Entry 7RP2 (X-ray diffraction, 2.20 A resolution); this record covers chains A and H of the 3 polymer chains in the assembly.

# Chain A
Name: GTPase KRas
From: Homo sapiens
UniProtKB: P01116 (RASK_HUMAN), isoform P01116-2; numbering as in UniProt (aligned over 1-169)
Sequence (170 residues; each row starts with the number of its first residue; numbering starts at 0):
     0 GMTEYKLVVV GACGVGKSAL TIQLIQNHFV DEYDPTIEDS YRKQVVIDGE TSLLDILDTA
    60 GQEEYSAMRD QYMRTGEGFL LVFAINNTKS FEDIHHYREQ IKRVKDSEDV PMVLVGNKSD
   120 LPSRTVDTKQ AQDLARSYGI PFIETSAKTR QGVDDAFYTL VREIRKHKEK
Differences from the reference sequence: expression tag (0); engineered mutation Cys-12 (Gly in P01116), Ser-51 (Cys in P01116), Leu-80 (Cys in P01116), Ser-118 (Cys in P01116)
Bound ions: Mg2+: Ser-17 (together with GDP)
Ligand contacts: GDP (guanosine-5'-diphosphate): Ala-11, Cys-12, Gly-13, Val-14, Gly-15, Lys-16, Ser-17, Ala-18, Phe-28, Val-29, Asp-30, Glu-31, Tyr-32, Asn-116, Lys-117, Asp-119, Leu-120, Ser-145, Ala-146, Lys-147
Curated features (UniProtKB/Swiss-Prot):
  - motif: Tyr-32 to Tyr-40 (Effector region)
  - binding site (GTP): Gly-10, Ala-11, Gly-13 to Ala-18, Val-29 to Thr-35, Ala-59, Gly-60, Asn-116, Lys-117, Asp-119
  - modified residue: Met-1 (N-acetylmethionine), Thr-2 (N-acetylthreonine), Lys-104 (N6-acetyllysine)
  - glycosylation: Thr-35 (Microbial infection: O-linked (Glc) threonine)
  - natural variant: Lys-5 (K5E: In NS3; K5N: In GASC), Gly-10 (G10GG: In AML), Cys-12 (G12C: In lung carcinoma; this construct carries the variant), Gly-13 (G13D: In GASC, JMML and OES; G13R: In pylocytic astrocytoma), Val-14 (V14I: In NS3), Leu-19 (L19F: In OES), Gln-22 (Q22E: In CFC2; Q22R: In NS3), Pro-34 (P34L: In NS3; P34Q: In NS3; P34R: In CFC2), Ile-36 (I36M: In NS3), Thr-58 (T58I: In NS3), Ala-59 (A59T: In GASC), Gly-60 (G60R: In CFC2; G60S: In NS3), 8 further natural variant entries in UniProt
  - mutagenesis: Asp-38 (D38A: Decreased interaction with MAPKAP1/SIN1), Tyr-40 (Y40A: Decreased interaction with MAPKAP1/SIN1), Gln-61 (Q61L: Promotes GTP binding)

# Chain H
Name: immunoglobulin IgG heavy chain
From: Homo sapiens
Sequence (226 residues; numbered 1 to 217 plus 9 insertion-coded residues; the number before each row is that of its first residue; a row labelled like 82A-82C holds insertion residues (82A, then the next letters in order)):
     1 EVQLQESGPG LVKPPGTLSL TCAVSGGSIS SSNWW
   35A S
    36 WVRQPPGKGL EWIGEIYHSG STNYNPSLKS RVTISVDKSK NQFSLKL
82A-82C SSV
    83 TAADTAVYYC ARGSSSWY
100A-100E DLGPF
   101 DYWGQGTLVT VSSASTKGPS VFPLAPSSKS TSGGTAALGC LVKDYFPEPV TVSWNSGALT
   161 SGVHTFPAVL QSSGLYSLSS VVTVPSSSLG TQTYICNVNH KPSNTKVDKK VEPKSCD
Unresolved in the structure: 217
Disulfides: Cys-22/Cys-92, Cys-140/Cys-196

# Interface between chain A and chain H
Pairs across the interface - 31 pairs, chain A then chain H:
  Lys-5(A) with Ser-98(H), hydrogen bond (side chain-backbone); Trp-99(H), hydrogen bond (side chain-backbone)
  Leu-6(A) with Trp-99(H)
  Val-7(A) with Trp-99(H), hydrophobic
  Gln-25(A) with Ser-30(H)
  Tyr-32(A) with Ser-28(H)
  Ile-36(A) with Gly-26(H); Gly-27(H)
  Asp-38(A) with Gly-27(H); Ser-28(H), hydrogen bond (side chain-backbone); Ser-31(H); Arg-94(H), salt bridge
  Ser-39(A) with Ser-31(H); Ser-32(H), hydrogen bond; Ser-97(H), hydrogen bond (side chain-backbone); Trp-99(H)
  Tyr-40(A) with Ser-28(H); Ser-30(H); Ser-32(H)
  Arg-41(A) with Ser-32(H); Tyr-52(H); Ser-98(H), hydrogen bond
  Asp-54(A) with Ser-98(H); Trp-99(H)
  Leu-56(A) with Trp-99(H)
  Tyr-71(A) with Ser-97(H); Trp-99(H), hydrogen bond (backbone-side chain); Tyr-100(H), hydrophobic
  Thr-74(A) with Trp-99(H); Tyr-100(H)
  Gly-75(A) with Trp-99(H)
Interface residues without a listed pair, chain A (18 interface residues in all): Asp-33, Ile-55, Gln-70
Interface residues without a listed pair, chain H (14 interface residues in all): Asn-33, Leu-100B

# In short
18 residues of chain A and 14 residues of chain H are in contact, with 7 hydrogen bonds and 1 salt bridge.
Polar pairs include Asp-38(A)/Arg-94(H), Lys-5(A)/Ser-98(H) and Lys-5(A)/Trp-99(H). Bound to chain A: GDP.
Here chain A is GTPase KRas and chain H is immunoglobulin IgG heavy chain, both from Homo sapiens. Entry 7RP2
(Crystal structure of Kas G12C in complex with 2H11 CLAMP) was determined by X-ray diffraction (same
publication as 7MDP, 7RP3 and 7RP4).
